Entry 8IML (electron microscopy, 2.74 A resolution); this record covers chains 3 and W of the 41 polymer chains in the assembly.

[Chain 3]
Protein: CpcJ
Source organism: Anthocerotibacter panamensis
Chain sequence (531 residues; each row starts with the number of its first residue):
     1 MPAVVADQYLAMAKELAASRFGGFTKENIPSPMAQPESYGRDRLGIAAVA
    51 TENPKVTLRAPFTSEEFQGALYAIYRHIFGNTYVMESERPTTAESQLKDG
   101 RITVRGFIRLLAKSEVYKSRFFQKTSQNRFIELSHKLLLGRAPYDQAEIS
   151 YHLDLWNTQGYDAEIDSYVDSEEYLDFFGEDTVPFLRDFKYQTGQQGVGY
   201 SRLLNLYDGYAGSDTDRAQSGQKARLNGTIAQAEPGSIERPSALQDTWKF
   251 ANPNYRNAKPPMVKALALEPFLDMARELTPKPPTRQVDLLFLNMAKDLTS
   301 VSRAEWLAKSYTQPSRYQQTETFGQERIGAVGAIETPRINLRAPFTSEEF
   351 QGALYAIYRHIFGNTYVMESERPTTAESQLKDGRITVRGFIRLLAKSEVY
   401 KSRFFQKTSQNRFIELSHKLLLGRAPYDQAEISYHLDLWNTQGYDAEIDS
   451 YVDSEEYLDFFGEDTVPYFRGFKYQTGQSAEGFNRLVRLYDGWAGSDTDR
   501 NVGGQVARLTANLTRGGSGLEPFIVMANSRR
Unresolved in the structure: 271-286

[Chain W]
Protein: CpcB
Source organism: Anthocerotibacter panamensis
Chain sequence (172 residues; numbered 1 to 172; the number before each row is that of its first residue):
     1 MNDVFTRAIAQADLKGSFLLESDLDKLASFAKEGVKRLDAVAALTNNAPA
    51 IISDAAHKLFAEQQELIQPGGNAYPHRRMAACLRDMEIILRYVSYALLAG
   101 DASVLDDRCLNGLRETYNALGTPTQSVARAVQLMKDAAMVHLKSTANVTV
   151 GDCSSLYSEAATYFDKAAASIA

[Interface between chain 3 and chain W]
Pairs across the interface - 58 pairs, chain 3 then chain W:
  S310(3) - Q68(W)  hydrogen bond (backbone-side chain)
  Y311(3) - Q68(W)
  Y311(3) - P69(W)
  Q313(3) - Q68(W)
  Q313(3) - P69(W)
  P314(3) - Q68(W)
  P314(3) - P69(W)
  S315(3) - E65(W)  hydrogen bond
  S315(3) - Q68(W)
  S315(3) - P69(W)  hydrogen bond (backbone-backbone)
  S315(3) - G70(W)
  S315(3) - G71(W)
  R316(3) - E65(W)  salt bridge
  Y317(3) - E65(W)
  Y317(3) - L66(W)  hydrophobic
  Y317(3) - G70(W)
  Y317(3) - G71(W)
  Y317(3) - P123(W)
  Q319(3) - G70(W)  hydrogen bond (backbone-backbone)
  Q319(3) - N72(W)
  Q319(3) - R78(W)  hydrogen bond (backbone-side chain)
  Q319(3) - G121(W)  hydrogen bond (side chain-backbone)
  T320(3) - R78(W)  hydrogen bond (backbone-side chain)
  E321(3) - R77(W)  salt bridge
  F323(3) - L120(W)
  G324(3) - L120(W)
  Q325(3) - R77(W)  hydrogen bond
  R327(3) - N118(W)  hydrogen bond (side chain-backbone)
  R327(3) - A119(W)  hydrogen bond (side chain-backbone)
  R327(3) - L120(W)
  R327(3) - G121(W)
  Y427(3) - R108(W)
  Y474(3) - R84(W)
  Y474(3) - I88(W)
  Y474(3) - R91(W)  hydrogen bond
  G477(3) - R108(W)  hydrogen bond (backbone-side chain)
  Q478(3) - Y92(W)
  Q478(3) - R108(W)
  S479(3) - D107(W)
  S479(3) - R108(W)
  A480(3) - R108(W)
  A480(3) - C109(W)
  A480(3) - G112(W)
  A480(3) - T116(W)
  E481(3) - N111(W)
  E481(3) - G112(W)  hydrogen bond (side chain-backbone)
  E481(3) - E115(W)
  F483(3) - T116(W)
  N484(3) - G112(W)  hydrogen bond (side chain-backbone)
  N484(3) - E115(W)  hydrogen bond
  N484(3) - T116(W)  hydrogen bond
  G516(3) - N111(W)
  E521(3) - N111(W)  hydrogen bond
  I524(3) - A169(W)
  I524(3) - A172(W)
  V525(3) - A169(W)  hydrophobic
  N528(3) - A169(W)  hydrogen bond (side chain-backbone)
  N528(3) - A172(W)  hydrogen bond (side chain-backbone)
Interface residues without a listed pair, chain 3 (34 interface residues in all): T312, Q318, I328, D428, K473, G517
Interface residues without a listed pair, chain W (35 interface residues in all): Q64, P75, L113, R114, S126, K166, A168, S170

[Overview]
34 residues of chain 3 and 35 residues of chain W are in contact, with 19 hydrogen bonds and 2 salt bridges.
Polar pairs include R316(3)-E65(W), E321(3)-R77(W) and S310(3)-Q68(W).
Chain 3 is CpcJ and chain W is CpcB, both from Anthocerotibacter panamensis; the structure, Rs2I-Rs2II,
Rs1I-Rs1II, RbI-RbII cylinder in cyanobacterial phycobilisome from Anthocerotibacter panamensis (Cluster D),
was determined by electron microscopy together with 8IMI, 8IMJ, 8IMK, 8IMM, 8IMN and 8IMO from the same study.
